Entry 9CRO (electron microscopy, 3.50 A resolution); this record covers chains N and B of the 15 polymer chains in the assembly.

[Chain N]
Molecule: CRISPR type I-A cluster 2/Apern-associated protein Csa5-2
Organism: Saccharolobus solfataricus P2
UniProtKB: Q97Y90 (CSA5B_SACS2); residues 1-150 here = UniProt positions 1-150
Sequence (156 residues; row label = number of the first residue in the row; numbers below 1 keep their minus sign (His-5 is residue -5)):
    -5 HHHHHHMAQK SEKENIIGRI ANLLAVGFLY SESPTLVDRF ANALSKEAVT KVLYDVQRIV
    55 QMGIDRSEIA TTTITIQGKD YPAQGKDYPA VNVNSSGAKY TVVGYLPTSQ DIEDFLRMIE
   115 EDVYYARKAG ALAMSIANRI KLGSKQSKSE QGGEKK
Disordered / not traced: -5 to 5, 70-80, 139-150
Construct notes: expression tag (-5 to 0)

[Chain B]
Molecule: CRISPR-associated aCascade subunit Cas7/Csa2 2
Organism: Saccharolobus solfataricus P2
UniProtKB: Q97Y91 (CSA2B_SACS2); residue numbers follow UniProt; this construct covers 1-321
Sequence (321 residues; each row starts with the number of its first residue):
     1 MISGSVRFLV NLESLNGVES IGNLTKHRTA PVVLKTSTGY LVRYVPVISG EALAHAYQAS
    61 LVDIAKKEGL PVGSLSSQYE FIKFSTDEAL KIEGIKEPKD YNDARRFEVE VMLKDVIADV
   121 GGFMYAGGAP VRRTSRIKLG YMIPALRGDE IPAQLEAQFH VRFSNKPVSG SQAIFNVEVS
   181 SALYTFSFEL DEDLIAVPST FGEKVKGEEE LERQKAKRVK SAIKALYSLL SGNFGGKRSR
   241 FLPSMKLMSL VVTKTDFPFM PEPAHDDDYI KTTIMRLGKA KGVLNGNLAK AYVINNEGIE
   301 VGEGVTVLST VEDLVVKLEE E
Disordered / not traced: 169-172, 321
UniProt features mapped onto this chain:
  - mutagenesis: His160 (H160A: Significantly reduced affinity for crRNA)

[How chain N and chain B interact]
Residue-residue contacts (5; chain N residue first):
  Thr29(N) - Glu19(B)
  Glu41(N) - Tyr44(B)
  Lys45(N) - Ile21(B)
  Lys45(N) - Lys26(B)
  Asp49(N) - Ile21(B)
Interface residues without a listed pair, chain N (5 interface residues in all): Arg33

[Summary]
5 residues of chain N face 4 of chain B across their interface. UniProt lists one mutagenesis site on chain B.
Here chain N is CRISPR type I-A cluster 2/Apern-associated protein Csa5-2 and chain B is CRISPR-associated
aCascade subunit Cas7/Csa2 2, both from Saccharolobus solfataricus P2. Entry 9CRO (Post-targeting aCascade
Type IA CRISPR-Cas Surveillance Complexes) was determined by electron microscopy.
